Entry 7M8H (X-ray diffraction, 1.75 A resolution); this record covers chain A.

Chain A:
Name: Protein MEMO1
Source organism: Homo sapiens
UniProt: Q9Y316 (MEMO1_HUMAN); residue numbers follow UniProt; this construct covers 4-297
Sequence (294 residues; each row starts with the number of its first residue):
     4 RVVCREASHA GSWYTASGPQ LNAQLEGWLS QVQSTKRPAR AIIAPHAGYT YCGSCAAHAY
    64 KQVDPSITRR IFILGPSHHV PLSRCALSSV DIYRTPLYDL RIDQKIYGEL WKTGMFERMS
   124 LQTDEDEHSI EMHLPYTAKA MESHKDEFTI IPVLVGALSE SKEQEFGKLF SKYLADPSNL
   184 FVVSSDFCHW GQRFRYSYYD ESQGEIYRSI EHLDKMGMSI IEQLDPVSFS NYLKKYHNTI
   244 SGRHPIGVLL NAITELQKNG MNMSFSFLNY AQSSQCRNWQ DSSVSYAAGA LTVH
Differences from the reference sequence: engineered mutation Ser244 (Cys in Q9Y316)
Small-molecule neighbours: glutathione (GSH): Ser15, Trp16, His49, Ala50, Gly51, Tyr54, Asp189, His192, Ser276, Val287, Tyr289
Swiss-Prot annotation at these positions:
  - modified residue: Tyr210 (Phosphotyrosine)
  - mutagenesis: Trp16 (W16A: Abolishes interaction with ERBB2), His49 (H49A: Abolishes interaction with ERBB2), Tyr54 (Y54A: Diminishes interaction with ERBB2), His81 (H81A: Abolishes interaction with ERBB2), His192 (H192A: Abolishes interaction with ERBB2)
What the authors report for this chain:
  - mutagenesis - C244S: abolished binding to copper
  - mutagenesis - H49A: abolished binding to iron
  - mutagenesis - D189N, H192A: unchanged binding to iron

In short:
Bound to chain A: glutathione. UniProt lists 5 mutagenesis sites. The paper reports that C244S abolishes
binding to copper; H49A abolishes binding to iron; 4 substitutions were tested in all.
Chain A is Protein MEMO1 (Homo sapiens); the structure, Structure of Memo1 C244S metal binding site mutant at
1.75A, was determined by X-ray diffraction, deposited together with 7L5C and 7KQ8.
